7OY8 - chains 6 and M of the 35 polymer chains in the assembly; structure by electron microscopy, 2.50 A resolution.

Chain 6:
Molecule: Antenna complex, alpha/beta subunit
Source organism: Rhodospirillum rubrum (strain ATCC 11170 / ATH 1.1.1 / DSM 467 / LMG 4362 / NCIMB 8255 / S1)
UniProtKB: Q2RQ24 (Q2RQ24_RHORT); residues 1-50 here = UniProt positions 1-50
Amino-acid sequence (50 residues; each row starts with the number of its first residue):
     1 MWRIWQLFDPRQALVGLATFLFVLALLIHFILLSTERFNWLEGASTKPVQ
Disordered / not traced: 48-50
Modified positions: Met1 (N-formylmethionine; FME)
Residues lining bound ligands:
  - Trans-Geranyl BACTERIOCHLOROPHYLL A (07D), molecule 1: Leu14, Leu17, Ala18, Leu21, Phe22, Ala25, His29, Leu32, Phe38, Trp40
  - Trans-Geranyl BACTERIOCHLOROPHYLL A (07D), molecule 2: Gly16, Leu17, Phe20, Ile28
  - Trans-Geranyl BACTERIOCHLOROPHYLL A (07D), molecule 3: Leu21, Leu24, Ala25, Ile28, His29, Leu32, Phe38
  - spirilloxanthin (CRT), molecule 1: Met1, Arg3, Ile4, Leu7
  - spirilloxanthin (CRT), molecule 2: Leu14, Leu17, Phe20, Leu21, Leu24, Leu27, Ile28, Ile31
  - spirilloxanthin (CRT), molecule 3: Phe22, Ala25, Leu26, His29, Phe30, Leu33, Trp40
Reported in the primary citation:
  - binding site for Trans-Geranyl BACTERIOCHLOROPHYLL A: Gly16, His29, Trp40
  - binding site for spirilloxanthin: Arg3 to Phe8, Leu26 to Leu33

Chain M:
Molecule: Reaction center protein M chain
Source organism: Rhodospirillum rubrum (strain ATCC 11170 / ATH 1.1.1 / DSM 467 / LMG 4362 / NCIMB 8255 / S1)
UniProtKB: Q2RQ26 (Q2RQ26_RHORT); numbering as in UniProt (aligned over 1-306)
Amino-acid sequence (306 residues; numbered 1 to 306; the number before each row is that of its first residue):
     1 MSEYQNILTGVQVRTAPHSAPIAKGIFPRLGKPGFSYWLGKIGDAQIGPI
    51 YLGTTGVLSLVFGFFAIEIIGFNLLASVNWSPMEFGRQFFWLGLEPPAAE
   101 YGLGFAPLAEGGWWQIAGFFLTTSILLWWVRMYRRARALKMGTHTAWAFA
   151 SAIFLFLSLGFIRPLLMGNFSESVPFGIFPHLEWTNSFSLNYGNFFYNPF
   201 HMLSIAFLYGSALLFAMHGATILAVSRLGGDREVEQITDRGTAAERAALF
   251 WRWTMGFNATMESIHRWAWWFAVLCTFTGAIGILLTGTVVDNWFEWGVKH
   301 GLAPAP
Disordered / not traced: 1
Metal / ion sites: Fe ion: His218, Glu233, His265 (shared with 2 residues of chain L)
Residues lining bound ligands:
  - Trans-Geranyl BACTERIOCHLOROPHYLL A (07D), molecule 1: Ile67, Leu121, Ile125, Ala152, Ile153, Leu155, Phe156, Leu159, Phe176, Trp184, Thr185, Asn186, Phe188, Ser189, Asn194, Phe195, Phe196, His201, Ser204, Ile205, Leu208, Tyr209, Cys275, Thr276, Gly279, Ala280, Ile283
  - Trans-Geranyl BACTERIOCHLOROPHYLL A (07D), molecule 2: Phe89, Phe156, Leu159, Val174, Ile178, His181, Leu182, Trp184, Thr185
  - Trans-Geranyl BACTERIOCHLOROPHYLL A (07D), molecule 3: Thr185, Phe196, Tyr209
  - Trans-Geranyl BACTERIOCHLOROPHYLL A (07D), molecule 4: Phe196, Met202, Ile205, Ala206, Tyr209, Gly210, Leu213, Phe271
  - bacteriopheophytin a (BPH), molecule 1: Ser59, Leu60, Val61, Gly63, Phe64, Phe65, Ser124, Ile125, Trp128, Met132, Thr145, Ala148, Phe149, Ala152, Ala272, Val273, Thr276
  - bacteriopheophytin a (BPH), molecule 2: Tyr209, Ala212, Leu213, Ala216, Met217, Trp251, Thr254, Met255
  - tetramyristoyl-cardiolipin (CD4; (2R,5R,11R,14R)-5,8,11-trihydroxy-5,11-dioxido-17-oxo-2,14-bis(tetradecanoyloxy)-4,6,10,12,16-pentaoxa-5,11-diphosphatriacont-1-yl tetradecanoate), molecule 1: Arg137, Gly142, Thr143, His144, Trp147, Arg266, Trp269, Trp270
  - tetramyristoyl-cardiolipin (CD4), molecule 2: Leu203, Ala206, Phe207, Arg252, Met255, Gly256, Phe257, Trp267, Phe271
  - spirilloxanthin (CRT): Ile67, Glu68, Ile70, Gly71, Leu74, Phe85, Phe89, Leu103, Gly104, Phe105, Trp114, Gln115, Gly118, Phe119, Thr122, Phe156, Leu159, Gly160, Phe161, Phe170, Val174, Pro175, Phe176, Gly177, Ile178, His181
  - phosphatidylglycerol (PGW; (1R)-2-{[(S)-{[(2S)-2,3-dihydroxypropyl]oxy}(hydroxy)phosphoryl]oxy}-1-[(hexadecanoyloxy)methyl]ethyl (9Z)-octadec-9-enoate): Pro199, Met202, Leu203, Trp296, His300, Leu302
  - RQ0 (2-azanyl-5-[(2E,6E,8E,10E,12E,14E,18E,22E,26E,30E,34E)-3,7,11,15,19,23,27,31,35,39-decamethyltetraconta-2,6,8,10,12,14,18,22,26,30,34,38-dodecaenyl]-3-methoxy-6-methyl-cyclohexa-2,5-diene-1,4-dione): Phe90, Ile178, Phe179
  - ubiquinone-10 (U10): Leu213, Leu214, Met217, His218, Thr221, Ile222, Ala244, Ala247, Ala248, Trp251, Met255, Phe257, Asn258, Ala259, Thr260, Met261, Ile264, Trp267, Phe271

How chain 6 and chain M interact:
Residue-residue contacts - 28 pairs, chain 6 then chain M:
  Arg11(6) with Gly25(M); Ile26(M)
  Gln12(6) with Ile26(M), hydrogen bond (side chain-backbone); Phe27(M); Pro28(M)
  Val15(6) with Phe27(M), hydrophobic; Thr54(M)
  Thr19(6) with Val57(M); Leu58(M); Val61(M)
  Val23(6) with Val61(M), hydrophobic; Phe62(M), hydrophobic; Phe65(M), hydrophobic; Phe120(M), hydrophobic
  Leu26(6) with Phe119(M), hydrophobic
  Leu27(6) with Phe65(M), hydrophobic; Ile116(M), hydrophobic; Phe120(M), hydrophobic
  Phe30(6) with Phe105(M), hydrophobic; Ile116(M), hydrophobic; Phe119(M), hydrophobic; Phe120(M), hydrophobic
  Ile31(6) with Trp113(M), hydrophobic
  Leu33(6) with Phe105(M)
  Ser34(6) with Phe105(M); Ala106(M); Pro107(M); Leu108(M), hydrogen bond (backbone-backbone)
Also at the interface, not in a pair above, chain 6 (13 interface residues in all): Asp9, Phe22
Also at the interface, not in a pair above, chain M (20 interface residues in all): Ile69, Gly112

Overview:
13 residues of chain 6 face 20 of chain M across their interface, with 2 hydrogen bonds. Polar contacts
include Gln12(6)-Ile26(M) and Ser34(6)-Leu108(M). The paper reports a binding site for Trans-Geranyl
BACTERIOCHLOROPHYLL A at Gly16(6), His29(6) and Trp40(6); a binding site for spirilloxanthin at Arg3(6) and
Leu26(6).
Here chain 6 is Antenna complex, alpha/beta subunit and chain M is Reaction center protein M chain, both from
Rhodospirillum rubrum (strain ATCC 11170 / ATH 1.1.1 / DSM 467 / LMG 4362 / NCIMB 8255 / S1). Entry 7OY8
(Cryo-EM structure of the Rhodospirillum rubrum RC-LH1 complex) was determined by electron microscopy.
